3TGI - chains E and I; structure by X-ray diffraction, 1.80 A resolution.

Chain E:
Name: Trypsin
Source organism: Rattus norvegicus
Notes: EC 3.4.21.4
Reference sequence: P00763 (TRY2_RAT); the construct lacks a stretch of the UniProt sequence and is renumbered around it, so the offset changes along the chain: 16-34 = UniProt 24-42; 37-64 = UniProt 43-70; 66-125 = UniProt 71-130; 127-130 = UniProt 131-134; 6 more segments
Amino-acid sequence (223 residues; each row starts with the number of its first residue; note: 10 numbers in that range are skipped by the numbering (no residue carries them; nothing is unmodelled there)):
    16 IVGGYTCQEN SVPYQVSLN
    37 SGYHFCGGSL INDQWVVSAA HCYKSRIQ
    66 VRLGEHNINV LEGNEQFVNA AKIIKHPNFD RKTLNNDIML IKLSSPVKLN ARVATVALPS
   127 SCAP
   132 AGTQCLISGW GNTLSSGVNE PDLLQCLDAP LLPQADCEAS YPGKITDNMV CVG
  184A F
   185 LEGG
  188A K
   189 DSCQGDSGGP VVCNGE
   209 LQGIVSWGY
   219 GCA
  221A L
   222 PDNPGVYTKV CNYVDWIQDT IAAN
Disulfide bonds: Cys22-Cys157, Cys42-Cys58, Cys128-Cys232, Cys136-Cys201, Cys168-Cys182, Cys191-Cys220
Ion coordination: Ca2+: Glu70, Asn72, Val75, Glu77, Glu80

Chain I:
Name: Bovine pancreatic trypsin inhibitor
Source organism: Bos taurus
Reference sequence: P00974 (BPT1_BOVIN); residues 1-65 here correspond to UniProt positions 36-100 (UniProt number = residue number + 35)
Amino-acid sequence (65 residues; each row starts with the number of its first residue):
     1 RPDFCLEPPY TGPCKARIIR YFYNAKAGLC QTFVYGGCRA KRNNFKSAED CMRTCGGAIG
    61 PWENL
Disordered / not traced: 57-65
Curated features (UniProtKB/Swiss-Prot):
  - site: Lys15, Ala16 (Reactive bond for trypsin)
Disulfide bonds: Cys5-Cys55, Cys14-Cys38, Cys30-Cys51

Interface between chain E and chain I:
Pairs across the interface - 37 pairs, chain E then chain I:
  Tyr39(E) - Arg17(I)
  Tyr39(E) - Ile18(I)
  Tyr39(E) - Ile19(I)  hydrogen bond (side chain-backbone)
  His40(E) - Arg17(I)
  Phe41(E) - Ala16(I)
  Phe41(E) - Arg17(I)  hydrogen bond (backbone-backbone)
  Cys42(E) - Ala16(I)  hydrophobic
  His57(E) - Cys14(I)
  His57(E) - Lys15(I)
  His57(E) - Ala16(I)
  His57(E) - Gly36(I)
  Lys97(E) - Arg39(I)
  Leu99(E) - Cys14(I)  hydrophobic
  Leu99(E) - Cys38(I)  hydrophobic
  Glu151(E) - Arg17(I)  salt bridge
  Asp189(E) - Lys15(I)  salt bridge
  Ser190(E) - Lys15(I)  hydrogen bond
  Cys191(E) - Lys15(I)
  Gln192(E) - Thr11(I)
  Gln192(E) - Gly12(I)
  Gln192(E) - Cys14(I)  hydrogen bond (side chain-backbone)
  Gln192(E) - Lys15(I)
  Gln192(E) - Ala16(I)
  Gly193(E) - Lys15(I)  hydrogen bond (backbone-backbone)
  Gly193(E) - Ala16(I)
  Gly193(E) - Arg17(I)
  Asp194(E) - Lys15(I)  hydrogen bond (backbone-backbone)
  Ser195(E) - Lys15(I)  hydrogen bond (backbone-backbone)
  Ser195(E) - Ala16(I)  hydrogen bond (side chain-backbone)
  Val213(E) - Lys15(I)
  Ser214(E) - Cys14(I)
  Ser214(E) - Lys15(I)  hydrogen bond (backbone-backbone)
  Trp215(E) - Pro13(I)
  Trp215(E) - Lys15(I)
  Gly216(E) - Pro13(I)  hydrogen bond (backbone-backbone)
  Gly216(E) - Lys15(I)
  Gly226(E) - Lys15(I)
Also at the interface, not in a pair above, chain E (25 interface residues in all): Lys60, Arg96, Lys175, Tyr217, Gly219
Also at the interface, not in a pair above, chain I (14 interface residues in all): Val34, Gly37

Overview:
25 residues of chain E and 14 residues of chain I are in contact; the contacts include 10 hydrogen bonds and 2
salt bridges. Polar pairs include Glu151(E)-Arg17(I), Asp189(E)-Lys15(I) and Tyr39(E)-Ile19(I). The Ca2+ site
is built by Glu70(E), Asn72(E), Val75(E), Glu77(E) and Glu80(E).
Here chain E is Trypsin (Rattus norvegicus) and chain I is Bovine pancreatic trypsin inhibitor (Bos taurus).
Entry 3TGI (Wild-type rat anionic trypsin complexed with bovine pancreatic trypsin inhibitor (bpti)) was
determined by X-ray diffraction together with 3TGJ from the same study.
